Entry 2Q9S (X-ray diffraction, 2.30 A resolution); this record covers chain A.

== Chain A ==
Name: Fatty acid-binding protein
Organism: Mus musculus
UniProt: P04117 (FABPA_MOUSE); residues 0-131 here correspond to UniProt positions 1-132 (UniProt number = residue number + 1)
Chain sequence (155 residues; row label = number of the first residue in the row; numbers below 1 keep their minus sign (Gly-23 is residue -23)):
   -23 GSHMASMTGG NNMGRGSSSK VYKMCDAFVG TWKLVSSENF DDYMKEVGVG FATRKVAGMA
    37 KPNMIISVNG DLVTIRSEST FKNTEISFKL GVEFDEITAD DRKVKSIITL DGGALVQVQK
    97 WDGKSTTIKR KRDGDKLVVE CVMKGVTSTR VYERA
Disordered / not traced: -23 to 0
Construct notes: expression tag (-23 to -1)
Small-molecule neighbours: linoleic acid (EIC): Phe16, Tyr19, Met20, Val25, Ala33, Pro38, Met40, Ser53, Phe57, Ala75, Asp76, Arg78, Ile104, Val115, Cys117, Arg126, Tyr128
UniProt features mapped onto this chain:
  - motif: Lys21 to Lys31 (Nuclear localization signal)
  - binding site (a fatty acid): Arg126 to Tyr128
  - modified residue: Cys1 (N-acetylcysteine), Ser12 (Phosphoserine), Tyr19 (Phosphotyrosine)
What the authors report for this chain:
  - conformationally variable residues (helix shift, side-chain flip): Gly26 to Lys37, Phe57
  - contacts within the chain: Val32-Phe57
  - binding site for linoleic acid: Phe57
  - interface residues: Gly88
  - mutagenesis - F57A: unchanged binding to ANS
  - mutagenesis - F57A/L66A/L86A/L91A: decreased localization
  - mutagenesis - F57A: unchanged binding to troglitazone

== Overview ==
Bound to chain A: linoleic acid. From UniProt: 3 fatty acid-binding residues. The paper reports a binding site
for linoleic acid at Phe57; F57A/L66A/L86A/L91A reduce localization.
Chain A is Fatty acid-binding protein (Mus musculus); the structure, Linoleic Acid Bound to Fatty Acid Binding
Protein 4, was determined by X-ray diffraction (same publication as 2QM9).
